PDB entry 9VMA | electron microscopy, 3.46 A resolution | chains B and G of the 18 polymer chains in the assembly

# Chain B
Name: RNA-dependent DNA polymerase
Source organism: Escherichia coli
Reference sequence: A0A6D0I497 (A0A6D0I497_ECOLX); numbering as in UniProt (aligned over 1-499)
Amino-acid sequence (499 residues; each row starts with the number of its first residue):
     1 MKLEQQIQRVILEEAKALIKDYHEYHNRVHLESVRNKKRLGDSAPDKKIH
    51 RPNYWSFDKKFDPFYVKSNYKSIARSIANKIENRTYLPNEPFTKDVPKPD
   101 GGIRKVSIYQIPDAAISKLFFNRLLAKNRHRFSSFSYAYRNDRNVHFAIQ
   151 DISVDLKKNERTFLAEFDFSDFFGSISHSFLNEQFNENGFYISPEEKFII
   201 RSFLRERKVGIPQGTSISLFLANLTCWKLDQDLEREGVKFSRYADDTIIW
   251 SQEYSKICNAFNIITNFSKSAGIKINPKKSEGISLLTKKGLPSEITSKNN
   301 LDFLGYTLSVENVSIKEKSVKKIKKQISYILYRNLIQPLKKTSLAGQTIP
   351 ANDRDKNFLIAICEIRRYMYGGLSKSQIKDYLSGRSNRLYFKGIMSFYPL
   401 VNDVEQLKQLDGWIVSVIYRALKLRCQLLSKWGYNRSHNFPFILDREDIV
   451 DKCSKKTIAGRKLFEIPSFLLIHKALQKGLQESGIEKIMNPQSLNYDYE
Not modelled in the structure: 497-499
Metal / ion sites: Mg2+: Phe169, Asp245
Residues lining bound ligands: 2'-deoxyadenosine 5'-triphosphate (DTP): Lys98, Arg104, Asp168, Phe169, Ser170, Asp171, Phe172, Phe173, Gln213, Asp245, Asp246, Asn276, Lys279, Tyr496
From the paper describing this entry:
  - catalytic residues: Tyr243 to Asp246 (by similarity / conservation)
  - catalytic residues: Asp245, Asp246
  - binding site for 2'-deoxyadenosine 5'-triphosphate: Asp245, Asp246
  - binding site for 2'-deoxyadenosine 5'-triphosphate: Lys98, Arg104 (proposed by the authors, not directly observed)
  - mutagenesis - Y25A, K98A/R104A, R140A: decreased catalytic activity
  - mutagenesis - Y496A/Y498A: abolished catalytic activity
  - mutagenesis - Y496A/Y498A: abolished growth in response to phage defense

# Chain G
Molecule: 188-nt RNA strand
Source organism: Escherichia coli
Sequence (188 nucleotides; each row starts with the number of its first residue):
     1 CAUUCUCUCAUAGGGAUAACGGUGUGGCCUUCUACCUGUUAGAAAUAAUG
    51 GGUCUUCAGUUGUAAUUCGUUGCAACUGACGGGGGGGUGGUGUCAAAGCC
   101 GUUUCAACCAAGUGGUAACUUACUUUUACUUGGGUUUAUACCGUGGAAAA
   151 GCCUGAGUCUAACUCAGGCUUUUUUGUUUAGAGGGCUU
Not modelled in the structure: 42-45, 156-166, 179-188
Residues lining bound ligands: 2'-deoxyadenosine 5'-triphosphate (DTP): U125, U126, U127
From the paper describing this entry:
  - mutagenesis - G114C: abolished catalytic activity
  - mutagenesis - G114C: abolished growth

# Chain B / chain G interface
Residue-residue contacts (6; chain B residue first):
  Met1(B) with C32(G), phosphate contact
  Asn182(B) with G69(G), sugar contact
  Arg201(B) with U70(G), sugar contact
  Arg205(B) with U66(G), phosphate contact; U67(G), salt bridge to the phosphate
  Lys208(B) with C68(G), salt bridge to the phosphate
Interface residues without a listed pair, chain B (6 interface residues in all): Glu206
Interface residues without a listed pair, chain G (7 interface residues in all): U31

# In short
6 residues of chain B and 7 residues of chain G are in contact; the contacts include 2 salt bridges. Polar
pairs include Arg205(B)-U67(G) and Lys208(B)-C68(G). Bound to chain B: 2'-deoxyadenosine 5'-triphosphate. The
paper reports catalytic residues Tyr243(B), Asp245(B) and Asp246(B); Y25A, K98A/R104A and R140A of chain B
reduce catalytic activity; 5 substitutions were tested in all.
Chain B is RNA-dependent DNA polymerase and chain G is a 188-nt RNA strand, both from Escherichia coli; the
structure, Cryo-EM structure of substrate-bound DRT9 hexamer complex, was determined by electron microscopy
(same publication as 9VKU).
